PDB entry 3WMM | X-ray diffraction, 3.01 A resolution | chains U and W of the 36 polymer chains in the assembly

Chain U (and W):
Name: LH1 alpha polypeptide
From: Thermochromatium tepidum
Notes: chain W of this document is another copy of the same molecule, construct and numbering; everything in this record applies to it too
Reference sequence: D2Z0P2 (D2Z0P2_THETI); residue numbers follow UniProt; this construct covers 1-61
Sequence (61 residues; row label = number of the first residue in the row):
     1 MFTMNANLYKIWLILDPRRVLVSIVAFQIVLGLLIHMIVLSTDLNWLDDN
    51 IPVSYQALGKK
Disordered / not traced: 1
Metal / ion sites: Ca2+: Trp-46, Asp-49, Asn-50, Ile-51 (shared with 1 residue of chain T)
Ligand contacts:
  - bacteriochlorophyll a (BCL), molecule 1: Ile-11, Trp-12, Leu-15, Val-20, Ile-35, Val-39
  - bacteriochlorophyll a (BCL), molecule 2: Val-25, Gln-28, Ile-29, Gly-32, His-36, Val-39, Trp-46, Leu-47
  - bacteriochlorophyll a (BCL), molecule 3: Gln-28, Leu-31, Gly-32, Ile-35, His-36, Val-39
  - spirilloxanthin (CRT), molecule 1: Tyr-9, Lys-10, Ile-11, Leu-13, Ile-14
  - spirilloxanthin (CRT), molecule 2: Leu-21, Ile-24, Phe-27, Gln-28, Leu-31, Ile-35
  - spirilloxanthin (CRT), molecule 3: Gly-32, Leu-33, His-36, Met-37

Interface between chain U and chain W:
Pairs across the interface - 23 pairs, chain U then chain W:
  Ile-14(U) with Pro-17(W), hydrophobic; Arg-18(W)
  Leu-15(U) with Leu-21(W), hydrophobic
  Asp-16(U) with Arg-18(W), salt bridge
  Arg-19(U) with Arg-18(W)
  Phe-27(U) with Ile-29(W), hydrophobic
  Ile-38(U) with Leu-40(W), hydrophobic; Leu-47(W)
  Thr-42(U) with Asn-45(W); Leu-47(W); Asp-48(W), hydrogen bond
  Asp-43(U) with Trp-46(W); Leu-47(W); Asp-48(W)
  Leu-44(U) with Tyr-55(W), hydrophobic; Gln-56(W)
  Asn-45(U) with Gln-56(W)
  Asp-48(U) with Gln-56(W)
  Asp-49(U) with Tyr-55(W); Gln-56(W); Lys-60(W)
  Asn-50(U) with Tyr-55(W); Gly-59(W)
Other interface residues (no listed pair), chain U (14 interface residues in all): Val-39

Overview:
14 residues of chain U face 13 of chain W across their interface; the contacts include 1 hydrogen bond and 1
salt bridge. Polar contacts include Asp-16(U)/Arg-18(W) and Thr-42(U)/Asp-48(W). Ligands of chain U: 3 copies
of spirilloxanthin and 3 copies of bacteriochlorophyll a.
Both chains are LH1 alpha polypeptide (Thermochromatium tepidum). Entry 3WMM (Crystal structure of the LH1-RC
complex from Thermochromatium tepidum in C2 form) was determined by X-ray diffraction.
